PDB entry 8HSL | electron microscopy, 5.80 A resolution (low resolution: residue-level contacts below are approximate; hydrogen-bond / salt-bridge calls are withheld) | chains J and K of the 11 polymer chains in the assembly

[Chain J]
Protein: DNA-directed RNA polymerase subunit beta'
From: Thermus thermophilus HB8
Notes: EC 2.7.7.6; engineered mutation(s): C-terminal FLAG-tagged
Reference sequence: Q8RQE8 (RPOC_THET8); residue numbers follow UniProt; this construct covers 1-1524
Sequence (1532 residues; row label = number of the first residue in the row):
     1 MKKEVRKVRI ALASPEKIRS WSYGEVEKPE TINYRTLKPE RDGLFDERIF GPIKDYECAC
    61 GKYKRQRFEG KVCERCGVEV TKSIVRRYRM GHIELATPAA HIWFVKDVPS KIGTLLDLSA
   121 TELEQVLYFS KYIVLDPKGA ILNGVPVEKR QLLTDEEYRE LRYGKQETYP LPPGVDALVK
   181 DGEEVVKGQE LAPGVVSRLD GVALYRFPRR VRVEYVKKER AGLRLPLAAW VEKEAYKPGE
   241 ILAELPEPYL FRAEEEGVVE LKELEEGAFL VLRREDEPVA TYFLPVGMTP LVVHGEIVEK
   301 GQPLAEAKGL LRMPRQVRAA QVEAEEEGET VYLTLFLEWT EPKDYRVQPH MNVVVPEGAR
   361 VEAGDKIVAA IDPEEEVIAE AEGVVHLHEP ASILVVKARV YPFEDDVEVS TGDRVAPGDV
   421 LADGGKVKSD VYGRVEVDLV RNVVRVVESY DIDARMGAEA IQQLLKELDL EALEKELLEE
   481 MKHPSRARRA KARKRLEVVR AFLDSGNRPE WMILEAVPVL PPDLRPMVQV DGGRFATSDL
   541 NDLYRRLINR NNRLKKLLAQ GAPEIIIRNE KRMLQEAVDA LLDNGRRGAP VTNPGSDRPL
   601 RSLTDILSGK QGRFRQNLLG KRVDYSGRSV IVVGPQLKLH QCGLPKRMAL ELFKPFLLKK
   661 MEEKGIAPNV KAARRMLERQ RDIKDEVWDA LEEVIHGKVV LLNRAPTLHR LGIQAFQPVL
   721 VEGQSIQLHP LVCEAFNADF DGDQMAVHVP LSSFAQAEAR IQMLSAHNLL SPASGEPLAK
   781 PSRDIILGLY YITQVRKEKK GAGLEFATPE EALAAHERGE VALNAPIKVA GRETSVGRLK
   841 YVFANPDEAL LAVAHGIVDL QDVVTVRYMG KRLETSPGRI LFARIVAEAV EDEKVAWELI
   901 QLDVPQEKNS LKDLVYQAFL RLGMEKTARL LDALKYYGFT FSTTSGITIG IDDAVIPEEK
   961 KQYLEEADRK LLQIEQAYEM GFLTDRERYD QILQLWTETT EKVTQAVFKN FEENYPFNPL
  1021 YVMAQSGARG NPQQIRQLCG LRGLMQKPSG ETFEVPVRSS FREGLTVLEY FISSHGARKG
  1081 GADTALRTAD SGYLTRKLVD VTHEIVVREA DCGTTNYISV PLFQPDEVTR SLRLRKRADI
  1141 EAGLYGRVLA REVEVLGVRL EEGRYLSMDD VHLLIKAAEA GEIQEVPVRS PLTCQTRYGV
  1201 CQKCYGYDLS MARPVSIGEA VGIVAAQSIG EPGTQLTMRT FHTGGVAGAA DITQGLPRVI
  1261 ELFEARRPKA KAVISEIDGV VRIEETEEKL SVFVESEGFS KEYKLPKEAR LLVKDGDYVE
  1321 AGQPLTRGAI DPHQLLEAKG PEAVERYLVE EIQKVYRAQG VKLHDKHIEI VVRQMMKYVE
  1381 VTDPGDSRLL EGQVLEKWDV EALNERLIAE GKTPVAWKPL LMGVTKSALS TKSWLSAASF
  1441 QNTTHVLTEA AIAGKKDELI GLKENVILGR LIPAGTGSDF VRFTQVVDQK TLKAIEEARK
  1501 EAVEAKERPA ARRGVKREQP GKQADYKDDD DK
Not modelled in the structure: 1, 56-80, 208-390, 1237-1254, 1506-1532
Sequence notes: expression tag (1525-1532)

[Chain K]
Protein: DNA-directed RNA polymerase subunit omega
From: Thermus thermophilus HB8
Notes: EC 2.7.7.6
Reference sequence: Q8RQE7 (RPOZ_THET8); residues 1-99 here = UniProt positions 1-99
Sequence (99 residues; numbered 1 to 99; the number before each row is that of its first residue):
     1 MAEPGIDKLF GMVDSKYRLT VVVAKRAQQL LRHGFKNTVL EPEERPKMQT LEGLFDDPNA
    61 VTWAMKELLT GRLVFGENLV PEDRLQKEME RLYPVEREE
Not modelled in the structure: 1, 97-99

[Interface between chain J and chain K]
Contacting residue pairs (65):
  His696(J) - Met48(K)
  His696(J) - Gln49(K)
  His696(J) - Pro58(K)
  Gly697(J) - Asn59(K)
  Ser753(J) - Gln28(K)
  Ser753(J) - Leu31(K)
  Phe754(J) - Ala24(K)
  Phe754(J) - Gln28(K)
  Ala757(J) - Ala24(K)
  Arg760(J) - Asn59(K)
  Arg760(J) - Val61(K)
  Ile761(J) - Thr20(K)
  Gln762(J) - Tyr17(K)
  His767(J) - Ile6(K)
  Met924(J) - Ala2(K)
  Met924(J) - Ile6(K)
  Glu925(J) - Ala2(K)
  Glu1219(J) - Tyr17(K)
  Gly1475(J) - Tyr17(K)
  Thr1476(J) - Val21(K)
  Asp1479(J) - Glu77(K)
  Phe1480(J) - Asp14(K)
  Phe1480(J) - Arg18(K)
  Phe1480(J) - Glu77(K)
  Val1481(J) - Ser15(K)
  Val1481(J) - Tyr17(K)
  Val1481(J) - Arg18(K)
  Val1481(J) - Val21(K)
  Arg1482(J) - Val21(K)
  Phe1483(J) - Glu77(K)
  Thr1484(J) - Arg18(K)
  Thr1484(J) - Val22(K)
  Thr1484(J) - Lys25(K)
  Thr1484(J) - Phe75(K)
  Thr1484(J) - Gly76(K)
  Thr1484(J) - Glu77(K)
  Gln1485(J) - Lys25(K)
  Gln1485(J) - Val74(K)
  Gln1485(J) - Phe75(K)
  Gln1485(J) - Gly76(K)
  Gln1485(J) - Glu77(K)
  Gln1485(J) - Asn78(K)
  Gln1485(J) - Leu79(K)
  Gln1485(J) - Val80(K)
  Gln1485(J) - Glu82(K)
  Val1486(J) - Val22(K)
  Val1486(J) - Lys25(K)
  Val1486(J) - Arg26(K)
  Val1486(J) - Gln29(K)
  Val1486(J) - Val74(K)
  Val1486(J) - Phe75(K)
  Val1487(J) - Leu73(K)
  Val1487(J) - Val74(K)
  Val1487(J) - Leu85(K)
  Asp1488(J) - Arg72(K)
  Asp1488(J) - Leu73(K)
  Gln1489(J) - Arg72(K)
  Thr1491(J) - Glu88(K)
  Thr1491(J) - Met89(K)
  Ala1494(J) - Glu88(K)
  Ala1494(J) - Leu92(K)
  Ile1495(J) - Val80(K)
  Ile1495(J) - Arg84(K)
  Ile1495(J) - Leu85(K)
  Ile1495(J) - Glu88(K)
Other interface residues (no listed pair), chain J (37 interface residues in all): His640, Glu692, Glu693, Val694, Glu758, Ser1216, Ile1217, Ala1498, Glu1501
Other interface residues (no listed pair), chain K (43 interface residues in all): Glu3, Asp7, Val39, Thr50, Leu51, Leu54, Arg91, Tyr93

[Overview]
The interface between chain J and chain K involves 37 residues on one side and 43 on the other.
Chain J is DNA-directed RNA polymerase subunit beta' and chain K is DNA-directed RNA polymerase subunit omega,
both from Thermus thermophilus HB8; the structure, Thermus thermophilus RNA polymerase bound with an inverted
Rho hexamer, was determined by electron microscopy (same publication as 8HSG, 8HSH, 8HSJ and 8HSR).
